Entry 8ZMT (electron microscopy, 2.52 A resolution); this record covers chains O and S of the 20 polymer chains in the assembly.

Chain O:
Molecule: Cytochrome c1, heme protein, mitochondrial
Source organism: Saccharomyces cerevisiae
Notes: EC 7.1.1.8
UniProt: A0A5B9RH60 (A0A5B9RH60_YEASX); residue numbers follow UniProt; this construct covers 62-309
Chain sequence (248 residues; row label = number of the first residue in the row):
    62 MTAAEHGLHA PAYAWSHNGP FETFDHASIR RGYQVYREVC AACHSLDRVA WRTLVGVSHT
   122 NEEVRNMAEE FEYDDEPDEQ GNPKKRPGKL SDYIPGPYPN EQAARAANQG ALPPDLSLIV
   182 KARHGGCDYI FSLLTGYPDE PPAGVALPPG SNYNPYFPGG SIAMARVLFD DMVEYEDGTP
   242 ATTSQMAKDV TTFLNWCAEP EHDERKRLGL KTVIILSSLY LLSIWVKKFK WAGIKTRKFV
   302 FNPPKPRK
Ion coordination: heme Fe near His105 (its only coordinating residue here)
Small-molecule neighbours:
  - cardiolipin (CN3; (2R,5S,11R,14R)-5,8,11-trihydroxy-2-(nonanoyloxy)-5,11-dioxido-16-oxo-14-[(propanoyloxy)methyl]-4,6,10,12,15-pentaoxa-5,11-diphosphanonadec-1-yl undecanoate): Tyr281, Ile285, Lys288, Lys289
  - heme (HEM): Val100, Cys101, Cys104, His105, Asn169, Ala172, Leu173, Pro174, Pro175, Leu177, Ile180, Arg184, Tyr190, Ile191, Leu194, Leu195, Phe218, Ile223, Ala224, Met225, Val228, Leu229

Chain S:
Molecule: Cytochrome b-c1 complex subunit 8
Source organism: Saccharomyces cerevisiae
UniProt: A0A6A5PU80 (A0A6A5PU80_YEASX); residues 2-94 here = UniProt positions 2-94
Chain sequence (93 residues; row label = number of the first residue in the row):
     2 GPPSGKTYMG WWGHMGGPKQ KGITSYAVSP YAQKPLQGIF HNAVFNSFRR FKSQFLYVLI
    62 PAGIYWYWWK NGNEYNEFLY SKAGREELER VNV
Small-molecule neighbours: 3-sn-phosphatidylethanolamine (8PE; (2R)-3-{[(S)-(2-aminoethoxy)(hydroxy)phosphoryl]oxy}-2-(tetradecanoyloxy)propyl octadecanoate): Arg51, Gln55, Val59

Interface between chain O and chain S:
Residue-residue contacts - 24 pairs, chain O then chain S:
  Met62(O) with Tyr81(S)
  Thr63(O) with Tyr81(S)
  Trp286(O) with Leu37(S)
  Phe290(O) with Pro31(S)
  Ala293(O) with Gln34(S)
  Gly294(O) with Val29(S)
  Thr297(O) with Gln34(S)
  Arg298(O) with Tyr27(S)
  Lys299(O) with Thr25(S); Ser26(S); Tyr27(S), hydrogen bond (backbone-backbone)
  Phe300(O) with Ile24(S), hydrophobic; Thr25(S); Ser26(S)
  Val301(O) with Gly23(S); Ile24(S); Thr25(S), hydrogen bond (backbone-backbone); Tyr27(S), hydrophobic
  Phe302(O) with Lys22(S); Gly23(S); Ile24(S), hydrophobic
  Asn303(O) with Gly23(S), hydrogen bond (backbone-backbone)
  Pro305(O) with Lys22(S)
  Lys309(O) with Lys22(S)
Other interface residues (no listed pair), chain O (16 interface residues in all): Lys289
Other interface residues (no listed pair), chain S (14 interface residues in all): Ala28, Tyr32, Pro36

In short:
The interface between chain O and chain S involves 16 residues on one side and 14 on the other, with 3
hydrogen bonds. The backbones hydrogen-bond at Lys299(O)-Tyr27(S), Val301(O)-Thr25(S) and Asn303(O)-Gly23(S).
Bound to chain O: cardiolipin and heme. Ligands of chain S: 3-sn-phosphatidylethanolamine.
Chain O is Cytochrome c1, heme protein, mitochondrial and chain S is Cytochrome b-c1 complex subunit 8, both
from Saccharomyces cerevisiae; the structure, Cryo-EM structure of Saccharomyces cerevisiae bc1 complex in
Metyltetraprole-bound state, was determined by electron microscopy, deposited together with 8YHQ and 8YIN.
